9GM6 - chains C and E of the 7 polymer chains in the assembly; structure by electron microscopy, 3.70 A resolution.

Chain C:
Protein: Chromosome partition protein MukF
Source organism: Photorhabdus thracensis
UniProt: A0A0F7LMQ4 (A0A0F7LMQ4_9GAMM); residue numbers follow UniProt; this construct covers 1-440
Sequence (440 residues; row label = number of the first residue in the row):
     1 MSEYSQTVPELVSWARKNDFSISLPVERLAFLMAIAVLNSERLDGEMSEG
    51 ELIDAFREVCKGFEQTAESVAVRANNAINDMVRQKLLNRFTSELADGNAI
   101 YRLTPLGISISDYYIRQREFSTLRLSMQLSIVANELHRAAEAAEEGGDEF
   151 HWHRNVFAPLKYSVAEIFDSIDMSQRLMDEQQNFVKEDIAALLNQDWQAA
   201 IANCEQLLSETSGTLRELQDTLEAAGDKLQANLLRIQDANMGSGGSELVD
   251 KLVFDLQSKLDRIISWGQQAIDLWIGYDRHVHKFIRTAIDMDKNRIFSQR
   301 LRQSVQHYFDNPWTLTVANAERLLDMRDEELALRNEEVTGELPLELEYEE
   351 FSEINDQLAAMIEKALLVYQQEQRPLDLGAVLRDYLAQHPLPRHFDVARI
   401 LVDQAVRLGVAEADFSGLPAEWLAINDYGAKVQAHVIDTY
Unresolved in the structure: 1-295

Chain E:
Protein: Chromosome partition protein MukE
Source organism: Photorhabdus thracensis
UniProt: A0A0F7LPV6 (A0A0F7LPV6_9GAMM); numbering as in UniProt (aligned over 1-240)
Sequence (240 residues; row label = number of the first residue in the row):
     1 MSSTHIEQFMPVKLAQALANSLFPELDSQLRAGRHIGIDDLDNHAFLMDF
    51 QEQLEEFYARYNVELIRAPEGFFYLRPRSTTLIPRSVLSELDMMVGKILC
   101 YLYLSPERLANQGIFTSQELYEELISLADEGKLMKFVNQRSSGSDLDKQK
   151 LQEKVRTTLNRLRRLGMVYFLPNNNNKFTITEAVFRFGADVRSGDDPREI
   201 QLRMIRDGEAMPVEGSLSLDDSENDETPDNSAEGAGDEQP
Unresolved in the structure: 1, 214-240

Interface between chain C and chain E:
Pairs across the interface (58; chain C residue first):
  F297(C) with L104(E), hydrophobic; R192(E)
  R300(C) with V191(E), hydrogen bond (side chain-backbone); R192(E), hydrogen bond (side chain-backbone); S193(E); G194(E)
  L301(C) with Y101(E), hydrophobic
  R302(C) with L127(E)
  S304(C) with K97(E), hydrogen bond; D190(E), hydrogen bond; V191(E)
  V305(C) with K97(E); L127(E), hydrophobic
  Q306(C) with L127(E)
  Y308(C) with M94(E), hydrophobic
  F309(C) with M94(E), hydrophobic; K132(E); F136(E), hydrophobic
  P312(C) with V213(E), hydrophobic
  W313(C) with M93(E); K97(E); F187(E); D190(E), hydrogen bond; M204(E), hydrophobic; A210(E), hydrophobic; M211(E)
  T314(C) with V87(E); L88(E); M93(E); A210(E); M211(E), hydrogen bond (backbone-backbone); P212(E); V213(E)
  L315(C) with S86(E); V87(E); L88(E), hydrogen bond (backbone-backbone); M93(E); R186(E); F187(E), hydrophobic; E209(E)
  T316(C) with S86(E); R186(E), hydrogen bond (backbone-side chain); G208(E), hydrogen bond (side chain-backbone); E209(E), hydrogen bond (backbone-backbone); M211(E)
  V317(C) with R85(E); S86(E), hydrogen bond (backbone-backbone); L88(E), hydrophobic; R186(E)
  A318(C) with R31(E); A32(E); G33(E), hydrogen bond (backbone-backbone)
  N319(C) with R31(E); P84(E), hydrogen bond (backbone-backbone); S86(E), hydrogen bond
  A320(C) with R31(E), hydrogen bond (backbone-backbone); I83(E), hydrophobic
  E321(C) with P84(E)
Other interface residues (no listed pair), chain C (21 interface residues in all): S298, N311
Other interface residues (no listed pair), chain E (41 interface residues in all): L30, L75, R76, P77, E90, I98, C100, L133, G188, Q201

In short:
21 residues of chain C and 41 residues of chain E are in contact; the contacts include 15 hydrogen bonds.
Polar contacts include R300(C)-V191(E), R300(C)-R192(E) and S304(C)-K97(E).
Here chain C is Chromosome partition protein MukF and chain E is Chromosome partition protein MukE, both from
Photorhabdus thracensis. Entry 9GM6 (MukBEF in a nucleotide-bound state with open neck gate (heads core)) was
determined by electron microscopy together with 9GM7, 9GM8, 9GM9, 9GMA, 9GMB and 9GMD from the same study.
